PDB entry 8YCX | electron microscopy, 2.20 A resolution | chains A and F of the 21 polymer chains in the assembly

[Chain A (and F)]
Protein: ATP-dependent Clp protease ATP-binding subunit ClpC1
From: Mycobacterium tuberculosis H37Rv
Notes: chain F of this document is another copy of the same molecule, construct and numbering; everything in this record applies to it too
UniProtKB: P9WPC9 (CLPC1_MYCTU); numbering as in UniProt (aligned over 168-824)
Sequence (657 residues; row label = number of the first residue in the row):
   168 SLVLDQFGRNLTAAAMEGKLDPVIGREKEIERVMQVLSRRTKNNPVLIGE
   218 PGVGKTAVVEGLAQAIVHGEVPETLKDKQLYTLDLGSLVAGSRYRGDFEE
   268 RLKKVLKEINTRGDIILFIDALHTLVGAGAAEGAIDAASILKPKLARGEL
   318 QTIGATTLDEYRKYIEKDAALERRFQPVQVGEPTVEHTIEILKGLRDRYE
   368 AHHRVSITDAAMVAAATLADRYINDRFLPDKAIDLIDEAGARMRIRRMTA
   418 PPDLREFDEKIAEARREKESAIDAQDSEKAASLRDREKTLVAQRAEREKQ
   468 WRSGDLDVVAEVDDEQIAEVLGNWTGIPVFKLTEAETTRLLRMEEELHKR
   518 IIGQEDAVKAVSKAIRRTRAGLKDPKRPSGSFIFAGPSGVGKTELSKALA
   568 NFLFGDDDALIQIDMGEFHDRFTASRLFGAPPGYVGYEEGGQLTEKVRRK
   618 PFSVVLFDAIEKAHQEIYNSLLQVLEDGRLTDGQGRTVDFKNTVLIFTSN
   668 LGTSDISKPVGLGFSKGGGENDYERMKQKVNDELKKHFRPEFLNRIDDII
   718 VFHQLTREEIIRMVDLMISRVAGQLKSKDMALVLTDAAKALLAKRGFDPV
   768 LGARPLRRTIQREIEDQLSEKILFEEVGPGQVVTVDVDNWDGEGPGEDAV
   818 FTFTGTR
Not modelled in the structure: 168-169, 416-475 (chain F: 168-169, 255-263, 295-307, 417-476, 501-508, 595-608, 669-678, 685-690, 807-824)
Construct notes: engineered mutation Ala288 (Glu in P9WPC9), Ser444 (Phe in P9WPC9), Ala626 (Glu in P9WPC9)
Swiss-Prot annotation at these positions:
  - binding site (ATP): Gly216 to Thr223, Gly553 to Thr560
Ligand contacts:
  - ATP (adenosine-5'-triphosphate): Asp188, Pro189, Val190, Ile191, Arg193, Glu217, Pro218, Gly219, Val220, Gly221, Lys222, Thr223, Ala224, Ile358, Leu362, Pro396, Asp397, Ile400
  - ATP: Arg517, Ile518, Ile519, Pro554, Ser555, Gly556, Val557, Gly558, Lys559, Thr560, Glu561, Asp625, Thr665, Asn667, Leu722, Met730, Leu733, Met734, Ala770, Arg771, Arg774

[Interface between chain A and chain F]
Residue-residue contacts (74; chain A residue first):
  Lys195(A) with Asn490(F)
  Arg199(A) with Glu405(F), salt bridge; Trp491(F)
  Met201(A) with Ile412(F)
  Gln202(A) with Glu405(F); Ala408(F); Arg409(F); Ile412(F)
  Val203(A) with Glu405(F)
  Ser205(A) with His369(F), hydrogen bond (backbone-side chain); His370(F)
  Arg206(A) with His369(F), hydrogen bond (backbone-side chain); His370(F); Asp401(F), salt bridge; Asp404(F); Glu405(F), salt bridge
  Arg207(A) with Arg365(F); Tyr366(F); His369(F); Asp404(F)
  Thr208(A) with Tyr366(F); Asp404(F)
  Lys209(A) with Asp397(F), salt bridge; Asp401(F), salt bridge
  Val238(A) with Thr416(F)
  Pro239(A) with Ile412(F), hydrophobic; Met415(F), hydrophobic
  Glu240(A) with Met415(F); Thr416(F)
  Thr241(A) with Arg411(F); Met415(F)
  Ser306(A) with Gly253(F)
  Lys309(A) with Asp251(F), salt bridge
  Arg314(A) with Asp172(F)
  Asp335(A) with Ala288(F)
  Ala336(A) with Asp287(F)
  Arg340(A) with Gly219(F); Lys222(F)
  Gln343(A) with Asp401(F)
  Pro344(A) with Arg393(F)
  Gln346(A) with Arg393(F)
  Thr504(A) with Leu790(F)
  Leu508(A) with Glu787(F); Leu790(F), hydrophobic; Phe791(F), hydrophobic
  Lys530(A) with Asp783(F)
  Arg533(A) with Ser786(F); Glu787(F), salt bridge; Leu790(F)
  Arg534(A) with Arg779(F); Glu782(F); Ser786(F)
  Ala537(A) with Ser786(F); Ile789(F)
  Gly538(A) with Gln741(F), hydrogen bond (backbone-side chain)
  Leu539(A) with Arg737(F); Val738(F), hydrophobic; Leu742(F), hydrophobic; Glu782(F); Leu785(F), hydrophobic; Ser786(F)
  Lys540(A) with Gln741(F), hydrogen bond (backbone-side chain)
  Asp541(A) with Arg737(F), salt bridge
  Arg544(A) with Arg774(F); Gln778(F)
  Glu633(A) with Glu584(F)
  Asn636(A) with Asp581(F); Glu584(F)
  Arg706(A) with Asp581(F), salt bridge
  Asn711(A) with Arg771(F)
  Arg712(A) with Arg771(F); Arg774(F)
  Asp714(A) with Gln778(F); Arg779(F)
Interface residues without a listed pair, chain A (51 interface residues in all): Glu198, Lys243, Pro310, Lys334, Ala337, Glu339, Leu507, Pro542, Arg588, Glu708, Ile713
Interface residues without a listed pair, chain F (52 interface residues in all): Gly175, Pro218, Ser254, His290, Thr291, Phe589, Asp625, Ala626, Lys745, Arg775

[In short]
51 residues of chain A and 52 residues of chain F are in contact; the contacts include 4 hydrogen bonds and 9
salt bridges. Among the polar pairs are Arg199(A)-Glu405(F), Arg206(A)-Asp401(F) and Arg206(A)-Glu405(F).
Ligands of chain A: ATP.
Chain A and chain F are both ATP-dependent Clp protease ATP-binding subunit ClpC1 (Mycobacterium tuberculosis
H37Rv); the structure, CryoEM structure of M. tuberculosis ClpC1P1P2 complex bound to bortezomib, conformation
2, was determined by electron microscopy.
